Entry 4YLP (X-ray diffraction, 5.50 A resolution (low resolution: residue-level contacts below are approximate; hydrogen-bond / salt-bridge calls are withheld)); this record covers chains D and 1 of the 9 polymer chains in the assembly.

== Chain D ==
Molecule: DNA-directed RNA polymerase subunit beta'
From: Escherichia coli
Notes: EC 2.7.7.6
UniProt: A7ZUK2 (RPOC_ECO24); numbering as in UniProt (aligned over 1-1407)
Amino-acid sequence (1407 residues; each row starts with the number of its first residue):
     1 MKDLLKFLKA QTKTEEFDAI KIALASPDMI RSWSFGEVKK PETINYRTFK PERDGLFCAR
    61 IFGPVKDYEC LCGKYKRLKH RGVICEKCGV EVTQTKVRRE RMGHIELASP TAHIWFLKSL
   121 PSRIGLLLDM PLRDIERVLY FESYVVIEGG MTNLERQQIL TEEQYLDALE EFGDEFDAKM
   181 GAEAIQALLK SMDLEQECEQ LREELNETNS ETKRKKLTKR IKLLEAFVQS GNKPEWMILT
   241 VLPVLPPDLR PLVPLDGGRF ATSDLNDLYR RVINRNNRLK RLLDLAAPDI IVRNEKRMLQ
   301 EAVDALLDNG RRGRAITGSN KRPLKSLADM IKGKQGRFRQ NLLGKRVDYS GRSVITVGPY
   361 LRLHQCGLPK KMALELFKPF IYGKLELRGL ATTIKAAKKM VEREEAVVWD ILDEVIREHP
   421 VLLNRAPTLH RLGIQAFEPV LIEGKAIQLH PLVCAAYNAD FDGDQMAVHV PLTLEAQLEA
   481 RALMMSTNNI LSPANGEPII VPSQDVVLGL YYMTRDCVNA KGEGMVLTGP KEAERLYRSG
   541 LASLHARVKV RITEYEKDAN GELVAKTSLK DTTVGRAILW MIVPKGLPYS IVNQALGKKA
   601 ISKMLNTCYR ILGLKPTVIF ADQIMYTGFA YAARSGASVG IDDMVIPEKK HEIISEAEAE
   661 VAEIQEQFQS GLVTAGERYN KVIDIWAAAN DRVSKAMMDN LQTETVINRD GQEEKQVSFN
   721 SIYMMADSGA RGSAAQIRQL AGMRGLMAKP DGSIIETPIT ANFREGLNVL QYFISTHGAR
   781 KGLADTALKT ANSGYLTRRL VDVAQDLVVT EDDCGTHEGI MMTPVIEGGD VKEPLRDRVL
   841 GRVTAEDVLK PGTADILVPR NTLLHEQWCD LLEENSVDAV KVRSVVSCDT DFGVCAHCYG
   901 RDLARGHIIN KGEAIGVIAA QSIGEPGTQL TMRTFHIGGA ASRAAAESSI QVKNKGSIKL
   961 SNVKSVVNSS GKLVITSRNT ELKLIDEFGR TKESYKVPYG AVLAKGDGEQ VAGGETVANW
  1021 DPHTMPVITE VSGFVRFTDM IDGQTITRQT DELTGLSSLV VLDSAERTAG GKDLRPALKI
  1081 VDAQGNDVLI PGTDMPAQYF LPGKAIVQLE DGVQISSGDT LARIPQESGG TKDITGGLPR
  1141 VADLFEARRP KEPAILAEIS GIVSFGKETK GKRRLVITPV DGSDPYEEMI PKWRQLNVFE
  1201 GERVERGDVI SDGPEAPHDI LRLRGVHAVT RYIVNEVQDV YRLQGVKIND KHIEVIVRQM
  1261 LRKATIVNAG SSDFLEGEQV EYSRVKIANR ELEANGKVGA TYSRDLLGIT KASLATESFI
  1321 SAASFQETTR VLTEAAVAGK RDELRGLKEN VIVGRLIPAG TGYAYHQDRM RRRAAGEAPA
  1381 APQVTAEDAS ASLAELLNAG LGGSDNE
Not modelled in the structure: 1-14, 1377-1407
UniProt features mapped onto this chain:
  - binding site (Zn(2+)): Cys-70, Cys-72, Cys-85, Cys-88, Cys-814, Cys-888, Cys-895, Cys-898
  - binding site (Mg(2+)): Asp-460, Asp-462, Asp-464
  - modified residue: Lys-972 (N6-acetyllysine)
Ion coordination: Zn2+ site 1: Cys-70, Cys-72, Cys-85, Cys-88; Mg2+: Asp-460, Asp-462, Asp-464 (shared with 2 residues of chain 3); Zn2+ site 2: Cys-814, Cys-895, Cys-898

== Chain 1 ==
Molecule: NT strand DNA
Sequence (49 nucleotides; row label = number of the first residue in the row):
    12 ACTTGACATC CACCTCACGT ATGCTATAAT GTGTGCAGTC TGACGCGGC

== Chain D / chain 1 interface ==
Pairs across the interface (4):
  Arg-47(D) with DG30(1)
  Asp-1143(D) with DC55(1)
  Arg-1148(D) with DG56(1)
  Lys-1151(D) with DC55(1)
Interface residues without a listed pair, chain D (8 interface residues in all): Tyr-46, Arg-53, Pro-121, Lys-321
Interface residues without a listed pair, chain 1 (7 interface residues in all): DT31, DA32, DA48, DG58

== Overview ==
Chain D and chain 1 form an interface of 8 and 7 residues respectively. Cys-70(D), Cys-72(D), Cys-85(D) and
Cys-88(D) form the Zn2+ site 1. Asp-460(D), Asp-462(D) and Asp-464(D) coordinate Mg2+. Curated annotation
(UniProt) lists 8 Zn2+-binding residues and 3 Mg2+-binding residues on chain D.
Chain D is DNA-directed RNA polymerase subunit beta' (Escherichia coli) and chain 1 is NT strand DNA; the
structure, E. coli Transcription Initiation Complex - 16-bp spacer and 5-nt RNA, was determined by X-ray
diffraction together with 4YLN and 4YLO from the same study.
